6UPL - chains A and J of the 12 polymer chains in the assembly; structure by electron microscopy, 7.40 A resolution (low resolution: residue-level contacts below are approximate; hydrogen-bond / salt-bridge calls are withheld).

== Chain A ==
Molecule: Histone H3.1
Source organism: Homo sapiens
UniProtKB: P68431 (H31_HUMAN); residues 0-135 here correspond to UniProt positions 1-136 (UniProt number = residue number + 1)
Sequence (136 residues; numbered 0 to 135; the number before each row is that of its first residue; numbering starts at 0):
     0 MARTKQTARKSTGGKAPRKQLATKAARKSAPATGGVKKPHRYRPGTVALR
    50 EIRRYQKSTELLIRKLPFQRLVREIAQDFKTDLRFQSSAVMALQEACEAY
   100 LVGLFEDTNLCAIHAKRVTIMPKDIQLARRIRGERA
Not modelled in the structure: 0-37, 135
UniProt features mapped onto this chain:
  - modified residue: Arg2 (Asymmetric dimethylarginine), Thr3 (Phosphothreonine), Lys4 (Allysine), Gln5 (5-glutamyl dopamine), Thr6 (Phosphothreonine), Arg8 (Citrulline), Lys9 (N6,N6,N6-trimethyllysine), Ser10 (ADP-ribosylserine), Thr11 (Phosphothreonine), Lys14 (N6-(2-hydroxyisobutyryl)lysine), Arg17 (Asymmetric dimethylarginine), Lys18 (N6-(2-hydroxyisobutyryl)lysine), Lys23 (N6-(2-hydroxyisobutyryl)lysine), Arg26 (Citrulline), Lys27 (N6,N6,N6-trimethyllysine), Ser28 (ADP-ribosylserine), Lys36 (N6,N6,N6-trimethyllysine), Lys37 (N6-methyllysine), Tyr41 (Phosphotyrosine), Lys56 (N6,N6,N6-trimethyllysine) and 8 more in UniProt
  - lipidation: Lys18 (N6-decanoyllysine)

== Chain J ==
Molecule: 79-nt DNA strand
Sequence (79 nucleotides; row label = number of the first residue in the row; numbers below 1 keep their minus sign (DT-39 is residue -39)):
   -39 TAGGGAGTAATCCCCTTGGCGGTTAAAACGCGGGGGACAGCGCGTACGTG
    11 CGTTTAAGCGGTGCTAGAGCTGTCTACGA

== How chain A and chain J interact ==
Residue-residue contacts (12):
  Arg40(A) with DT9(J); DG10(J)
  Tyr41(A) with DG10(J)
  Pro43(A) with DG8(J); DT9(J)
  Arg63(A) with DA17(J)
  Lys64(A) with DG18(J)
  Leu65(A) with DA17(J); DG18(J)
  Pro66(A) with DA17(J)
  Arg69(A) with DA17(J)
  Asp81(A) with DG27(J)
Interface residues without a listed pair, chain A (12 interface residues in all): His39, Gly44, Thr118
Interface residues without a listed pair, chain J (8 interface residues in all): DC7, DA16

== Overview ==
12 residues of chain A face 8 of chain J across their interface.
Chain A is Histone H3.1 (Homo sapiens) and chain J is a 79-nt DNA strand; the structure, Structure of
FACT_subnucleosome complex 2, was determined by electron microscopy (same publication as 6UPK).
